Entry 8Z82 (electron microscopy, 2.40 A resolution); this record covers chains M and S of the 37 polymer chains in the assembly.

Chain M:
Molecule: Reaction center protein M chain
Organism: Halorhodospira halophila
Reference sequence: A0A2L1K3T5 (A0A2L1K3T5_HALHA); residue numbers follow UniProt; this construct covers 1-323
Sequence (323 residues; numbered 1 to 323; the number before each row is that of its first residue):
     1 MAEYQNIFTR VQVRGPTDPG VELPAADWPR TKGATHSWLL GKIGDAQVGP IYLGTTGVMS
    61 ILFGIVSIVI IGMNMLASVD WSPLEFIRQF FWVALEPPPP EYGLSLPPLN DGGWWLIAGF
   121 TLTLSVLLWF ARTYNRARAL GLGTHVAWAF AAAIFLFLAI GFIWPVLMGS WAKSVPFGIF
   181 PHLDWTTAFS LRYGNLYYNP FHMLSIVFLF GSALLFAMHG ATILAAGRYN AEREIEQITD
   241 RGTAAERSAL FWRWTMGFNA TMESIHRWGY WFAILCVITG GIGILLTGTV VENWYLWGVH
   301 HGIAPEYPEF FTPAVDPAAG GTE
Unresolved in the structure: 1, 320-323
Differences from the reference sequence: conflict A34 (Ser in A0A2L1K3T5), I65 (Leu in A0A2L1K3T5), V66 (Leu in A0A2L1K3T5), L84 (Ile in A0A2L1K3T5), F86 (Trp in A0A2L1K3T5), V126 (Ile in A0A2L1K3T5), F130 (Trp in A0A2L1K3T5), A131 (Val in A0A2L1K3T5), E236 (Asp in A0A2L1K3T5)
Metal / ion sites: bacteriochlorophyll a Mg site 1 near H182 (its only coordinating residue here); bacteriochlorophyll a Mg site 2 near H202 (its only coordinating residue here); Fe ion: H219, E234, H266 (shared with 2 residues of chain L)
Small-molecule neighbours:
  - bacteriochlorophyll a (BCL), molecule 1: T55, M59, L124, L128
  - bacteriochlorophyll a (BCL), molecule 2: L62, I65, V66
  - bacteriochlorophyll a (BCL), molecule 3: I68, F90, L122, F157, I160, V175, I179, H182, L183, W185, T186
  - bacteriochlorophyll a (BCL), molecule 4: I71, L122, V126, F150, A153, I154, L156, F157, I160, F177, W185, T186, T187, F189, S190, N195, L196, Y197, H202, S205, I206, L209, F210, C276, T279, G280, G281, G283, I284
  - bacteriochlorophyll a (BCL), molecule 5: T186, Y197, H202, F210
  - bacteriochlorophyll a (BCL), molecule 6: Y197, H202, M203, I206, V207, F210, G211, L214, F272
  - bacteriopheophytin a (BPH), molecule 1: S60, I61, G64, I65, I68, S125, V126, W129, T133, V146, A149, F150, A153, A273, I274, V277
  - bacteriopheophytin a (BPH), molecule 2: F210, A213, L214, A217, M218, W252, T255, M256
  - spirilloxanthin (CRT): I68, V69, I71, G72, M73, M75, L76, F86, F90, L106, W115, L116, G119, F120, T123, F157, L158, G161, F162, W171, S174, V175, P176, F177, G178, I179, H182
  - menaquinone 8 (MQ8): L214, L215, M218, H219, T222, A245, S248, A249, W252, M256, F258, N259, A260, T261, M262, I265, W268, F272
  - Ubiquinone-8 (UQ8): F90, F91, I179

Chain S:
Molecule: Antenna complex, alpha/beta subunit
Organism: Halorhodospira halophila
Reference sequence: A1WXF8 (A1WXF8_HALHL); numbering as in UniProt (aligned over 1-67)
Sequence (67 residues; row label = number of the first residue in the row):
     1 MWRMWKILDY RRTVVLAHVG MAVLALLIHF ILLSTENFNW LQGNPYGDAE SAAEVADAAV
    61 MPQQREV
Unresolved in the structure: 47-67
Differences from the reference sequence: conflict N37 (Ser in A1WXF8), Q42 (Glu in A1WXF8), D48 (Asn in A1WXF8), D57 (Glu in A1WXF8)
Metal / ion sites: bacteriochlorophyll a Mg site 1 near H18 (its only coordinating residue here); bacteriochlorophyll a Mg site 2 near H29 (its only coordinating residue here)
Small-molecule neighbours:
  - bacteriochlorophyll a (BCL), molecule 1: W5, Y10, T13, V14, L16, A17, H18, G20, M21, V23, L24
  - bacteriochlorophyll a (BCL), molecule 2: H18, V19, M21, A22, A25, H29, L32, W40
  - bacteriochlorophyll a (BCL), molecule 3: M21, L24, A25, L27, I28, H29, I31, L32, F38
  - spirilloxanthin (CRT), molecule 1: M1, R3, M4, K6, I7
  - spirilloxanthin (CRT), molecule 2: A25, L26, H29, F30, L33

Interface between chain M and chain S:
Residue-residue contacts - 24 pairs, chain M then chain S:
  A26(M) with R11(S), hydrogen bond (backbone-side chain)
  W28(M) with R12(S); V15(S), hydrophobic
  P29(M) with R12(S)
  T55(M) with V15(S); V19(S)
  V58(M) with L16(S), hydrophobic
  M59(M) with V19(S), hydrophobic; A22(S), hydrophobic
  L62(M) with G20(S)
  F63(M) with V23(S), hydrophobic; L26(S), hydrophobic
  V66(M) with V23(S), hydrophobic
  L106(M) with L33(S), hydrophobic; Q42(S), hydrogen bond (backbone-side chain)
  P107(M) with S34(S)
  P108(M) with S34(S)
  L109(M) with I31(S), hydrophobic; S34(S), hydrogen bond (backbone-backbone)
  W114(M) with I31(S), hydrophobic
  I117(M) with L27(S), hydrophobic; F30(S); I31(S), hydrophobic
  F120(M) with F30(S), hydrophobic
Other interface residues (no listed pair), chain M (19 interface residues in all): I70, G113, L124
Other interface residues (no listed pair), chain S (16 interface residues in all): T35

Overview:
19 residues of chain M face 16 of chain S across their interface; the contacts include 3 hydrogen bonds. Polar
pairs include A26(M)-R11(S), L106(M)-Q42(S) and L109(M)-S34(S). 2 bacteriochlorophyll a molecules are bound
between chain M and chain S.
Here chain M is Reaction center protein M chain and chain S is Antenna complex, alpha/beta subunit, both from
Halorhodospira halophila. Entry 8Z82 (Photosynthetic LH1-RC-HiPIP complex from the purple bacterium
Halorhodospira halophila) was determined by electron microscopy, deposited together with 8Z83.
